Entry 4Z2C (X-ray diffraction, 3.19 A resolution); this record covers chains A and E of the 8 polymer chains in the assembly.

[Chain A]
Protein: DNA gyrase subunit A
Source organism: Streptococcus pneumoniae
Notes: EC 5.99.1.3
UniProtKB: Q9R867 (Q9R867_STREE); residue numbers follow UniProt; this construct covers 1-493
Sequence (499 residues; row label = number of the first residue in the row):
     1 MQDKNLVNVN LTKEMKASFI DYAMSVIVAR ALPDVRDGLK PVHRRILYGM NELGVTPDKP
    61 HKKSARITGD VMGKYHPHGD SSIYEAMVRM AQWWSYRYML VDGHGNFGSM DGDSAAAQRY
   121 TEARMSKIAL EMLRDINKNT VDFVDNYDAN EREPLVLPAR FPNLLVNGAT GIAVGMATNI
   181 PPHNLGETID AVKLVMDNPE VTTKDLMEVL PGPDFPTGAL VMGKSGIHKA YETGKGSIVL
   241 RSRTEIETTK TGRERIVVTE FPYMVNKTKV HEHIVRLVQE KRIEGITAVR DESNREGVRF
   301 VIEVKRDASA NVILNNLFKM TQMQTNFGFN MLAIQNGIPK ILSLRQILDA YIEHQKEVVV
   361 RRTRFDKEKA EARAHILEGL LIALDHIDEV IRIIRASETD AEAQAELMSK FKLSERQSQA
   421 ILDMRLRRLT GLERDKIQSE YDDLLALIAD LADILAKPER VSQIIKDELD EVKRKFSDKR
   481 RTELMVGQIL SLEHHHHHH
Disordered / not traced: 1, 487-499
Differences from the reference sequence: expression tag (494-499)

[Chain E]
Molecule: Symmetrized E-site DNA
Sequence (15 nucleotides; each row starts with the number of its first residue):
     1 CGTATTACGT TGTAT
Disordered / not traced: 1-6

[How chain A and chain E interact]
Contacting residue pairs - 19 pairs, chain A then chain E:
  Arg30(A) - DT13(E)  phosphate contact
  Arg30(A) - DA14(E)  sugar contact
  Lys40(A) - DG12(E)  phosphate contact
  Lys40(A) - DT13(E)  salt bridge to the phosphate
  Val42(A) - DT13(E)  phosphate contact
  Val42(A) - DA14(E)  phosphate contact
  His43(A) - DT13(E)  salt bridge to the phosphate
  His76(A) - DA14(E)  salt bridge to the phosphate
  His78(A) - DA14(E)  phosphate contact
  His78(A) - DT15(E)  phosphate contact
  Gly79(A) - DT15(E)  phosphate contact
  Ser82(A) - DA14(E)  phosphate contact
  Arg89(A) - DG12(E)  salt bridge to the phosphate
  Arg89(A) - DT13(E)  salt bridge to the phosphate
  Thr170(A) - DG12(E)  phosphate contact
  Thr170(A) - DT13(E)  phosphate contact
  Ile172(A) - DT11(E)  base contact
  Ile172(A) - DG12(E)  base contact
  Met264(A) - DT11(E)  phosphate contact
Interface residues without a listed pair, chain A (13 interface residues in all): Pro77

[Overview]
13 residues of chain A and 5 residues of chain E are in contact, with 5 salt bridges. Among the polar pairs
are Lys40(A)-DT13(E), His43(A)-DT13(E) and His76(A)-DA14(E).
Here chain A is DNA gyrase subunit A (Streptococcus pneumoniae) and chain E is Symmetrized E-site DNA. Entry
4Z2C (Quinolone(Moxifloxacin)-DNA cleavage complex of gyrase from S. pneumoniae) was determined by X-ray
diffraction.
